Entry 8HNF (X-ray diffraction, 1.57 A resolution); this record covers chain A.

== Chain A ==
Protein: Anc5, ancestral GH19 chitinase
From: synthetic construct
Sequence (239 residues; each row starts with the number of its first residue; numbering starts at 0):
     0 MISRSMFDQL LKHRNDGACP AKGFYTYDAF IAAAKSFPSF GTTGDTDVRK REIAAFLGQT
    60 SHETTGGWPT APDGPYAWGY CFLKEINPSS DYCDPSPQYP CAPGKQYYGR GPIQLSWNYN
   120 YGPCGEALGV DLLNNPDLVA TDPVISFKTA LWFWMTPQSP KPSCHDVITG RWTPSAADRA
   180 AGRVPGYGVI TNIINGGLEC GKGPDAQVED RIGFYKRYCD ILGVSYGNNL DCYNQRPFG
Disordered / not traced: 238
Cystine bridges: C18-C80, C92-C100, C199-C231
Ligand contacts: 1PG (2-(2-{2-[2-(2-methoxy-ethoxy)-ethoxy]-ethoxy}-ethoxy)-ethanol): V47, R50, V166, I167, T168, G169, P184, G185, S224, Y225, G226, N227
From the paper describing this entry:
  - contacts within the chain: T64-G66 (hydrogen bond)

== Summary ==
Bound to chain A: compound 1PG. From the paper: contacts within the chain involving T64 and G66.
Chain A is Anc5, ancestral GH19 chitinase (synthetic construct); the structure, Crystal structure of the
ancestral GH19 chitinase Anc5, was determined by X-ray diffraction, deposited together with 8X2V, 8X2W and
8HNE.
